4UFB - chain A; structure by X-ray diffraction, 1.80 A resolution.

[Chain A]
Protein: Angiotensin-converting enzyme
Organism: Homo sapiens
Notes: EC 3.4.15.1; fragment: n domain
Reference sequence: P12821 (ACE_HUMAN); residues 1-628 here correspond to UniProt positions 30-657 (UniProt number = residue number + 29)
Sequence (629 residues; numbered 1 to 629; the number before each row is that of its first residue):
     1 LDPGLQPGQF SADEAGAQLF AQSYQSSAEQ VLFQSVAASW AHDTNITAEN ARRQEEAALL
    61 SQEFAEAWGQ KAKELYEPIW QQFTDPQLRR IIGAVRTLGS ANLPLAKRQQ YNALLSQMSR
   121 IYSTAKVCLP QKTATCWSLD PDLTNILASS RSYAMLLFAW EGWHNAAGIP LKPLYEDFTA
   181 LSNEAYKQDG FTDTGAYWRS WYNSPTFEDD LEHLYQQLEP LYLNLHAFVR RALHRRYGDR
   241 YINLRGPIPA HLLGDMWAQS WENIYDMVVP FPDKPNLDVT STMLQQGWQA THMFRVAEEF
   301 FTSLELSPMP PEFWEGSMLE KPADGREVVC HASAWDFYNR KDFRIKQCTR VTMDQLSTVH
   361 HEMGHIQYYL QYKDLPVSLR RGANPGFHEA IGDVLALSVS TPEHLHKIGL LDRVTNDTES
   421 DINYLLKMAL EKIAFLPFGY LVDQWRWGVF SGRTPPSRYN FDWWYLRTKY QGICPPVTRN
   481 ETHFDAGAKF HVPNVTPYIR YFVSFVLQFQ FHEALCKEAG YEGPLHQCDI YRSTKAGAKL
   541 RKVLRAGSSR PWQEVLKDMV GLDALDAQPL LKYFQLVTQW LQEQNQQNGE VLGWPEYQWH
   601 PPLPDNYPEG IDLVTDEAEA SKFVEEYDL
Unresolved in the structure: 130-134, 609-629
Construct notes: expression tag (629); engineered mutation Gln9 (Asn38 in P12821), Gln25 (Asn54 in P12821), Gln82 (Asn111 in P12821), Gln117 (Asn146 in P12821), Gln131 (Asn160 in P12821), Gln289 (Asn318 in P12821), Arg545 (Gln574 in P12821), Leu576 (Pro605 in P12821)
Disulfides: Cys128-Cys136, Cys330-Cys348, Cys516-Cys528
Covalently attached groups: N-acetylglucosamine (NAG) linked to Asn45; glycan linked to Asn416, Asn480
Ion coordination: Zn2+: His361, His365, Glu389
Small-molecule neighbours: lysine / proline: Gln259, Cys330, His331, Ala332, Thr358, His361, Glu362, Phe435, Lys489, His491, Tyr498, Tyr501
Swiss-Prot annotation at these positions:
  - active site: Glu362 (Proton acceptor 1), His491 (Proton donor 1)
  - binding site (chloride): Tyr202, Arg500
  - binding site (Zn(2+)): His361, His365, Glu389
  - site: Asn494 (Not glycosylated)
  - glycosylation (N-linked (GlcNAc...) asparagine): Asn45, Asn416, Asn480
Reported in the primary citation:
  - binding site for proline: Gln259, Phe435, Lys489, Tyr498, Phe505
  - binding site for lysine: His331, Asp354, Gln355, Thr358, His491, Tyr501
  - catalytic residues: Glu362, Tyr501 (proposed by the authors, not directly observed)
  - binding site for chloride ion: Arg500
  - contacts within the chain: Arg500-Tyr501 (water-mediated contact)
  - specificity-determining residues: Tyr369 (citing earlier work)
  - specificity-determining residues: Thr496 (from molecular simulation)
  - specificity-determining residues: Thr358

[Overview]
Chain A binds lysine / proline. N-acetylglucosamine is covalently linked to Asn45. Curated annotation
(UniProt) lists active-site residues Glu362 and His491, chloride-binding residues Tyr202 and Arg500 and 3
Zn2+-binding residues. The paper reports catalytic residues Glu362 and Tyr501; a binding site for lysine at
His331, Asp354 and Gln355 among others.
Chain A is Angiotensin-converting enzyme (Homo sapiens); the structure, Crystal structure of the Angiotensin-1
converting enzyme N-domain in complex with Lys-Pro, was determined by X-ray diffraction.
